9B7I - chains a and b of the 6 polymer chains in the assembly; structure by X-ray diffraction, 2.90 A resolution.

Chain a (and b):
Name: Hemagglutinin HA2
From: Influenza A virus
Notes: chain b of this document is another copy of the same molecule, construct and numbering; everything in this record applies to it too
UniProt: A0A5J6UNG5 (A0A5J6UNG5_9INFA); residues 330-510 here correspond to UniProt positions 339-519 (UniProt number = residue number + 9)
Amino-acid sequence (181 residues; numbered 330 to 510; the number before each row is that of its first residue):
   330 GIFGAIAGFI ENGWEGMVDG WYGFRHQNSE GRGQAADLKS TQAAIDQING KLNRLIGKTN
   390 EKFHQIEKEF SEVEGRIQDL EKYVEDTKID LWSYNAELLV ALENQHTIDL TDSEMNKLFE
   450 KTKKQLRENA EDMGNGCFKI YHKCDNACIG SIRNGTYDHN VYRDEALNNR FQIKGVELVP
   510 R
Not modelled in the structure: 502-510 (chain b: 501-510)
Construct notes: conflict Val508 (Lys517 in A0A5J6UNG5), Pro509 (Ser518 in A0A5J6UNG5), Arg510 (Gly519 in A0A5J6UNG5)
Disulfides: Cys473-Cys477
Glycans and other covalent adducts: N-acetylglucosamine (NAG) linked to Asn483

How chain a and chain b interact:
Pairs across the interface (46; chain a residue first):
  Ile331(a) with Ile331(b), hydrophobic
  Phe332(a) with Ile331(b), hydrophobic; Phe332(b), hydrophobic
  Lys391(a) with Asp415(b), salt bridge; Asp419(b), salt bridge
  His393(a) with Asp408(b), salt bridge
  Gln394(a) with Tyr412(b)
  Ile395(a) with Asp408(b); Leu409(b), hydrophobic; Tyr412(b), hydrophobic
  Lys397(a) with Tyr412(b), hydrogen bond
  Glu403(a) with Arg405(b), salt bridge
  Ile406(a) with Arg405(b); Ile406(b), hydrophobic
  Leu409(a) with Leu409(b), hydrophobic
  Glu410(a) with Arg405(b), salt bridge; Leu409(b)
  Val413(a) with Val413(b), hydrophobic
  Glu414(a) with Tyr412(b), hydrogen bond
  Lys417(a) with Tyr412(b), hydrogen bond; Thr416(b)
  Leu420(a) with Leu420(b), hydrophobic
  Trp421(a) with Leu420(b); Tyr423(b), hydrophobic
  Asn424(a) with Leu420(b); Tyr423(b); Asn424(b)
  Leu428(a) with Tyr423(b)
  Leu431(a) with Leu431(b), hydrophobic
  His435(a) with Gln434(b)
  Ser442(a) with Ile331(b), hydrogen bond (side chain-backbone)
  Lys446(a) with Gly330(b), hydrogen bond (side chain-backbone); Ile331(b); Gly333(b)
  Lys453(a) with Asp461(b); Met462(b); Gly463(b)
  Arg456(a) with Glu460(b), salt bridge; Asp461(b); Met462(b); Lys468(b); Tyr470(b), hydrogen bond
  Glu457(a) with Glu460(b); Arg499(b), salt bridge
  Arg492(a) with Glu460(b), salt bridge
  Leu496(a) with Phe500(b), hydrophobic
Also at the interface, not in a pair above, chain a (31 interface residues in all): Arg383, Asn389, Leu427, Phe500
Also at the interface, not in a pair above, chain b (28 interface residues in all): Leu427, Ala430

Summary:
31 residues of chain a and 28 residues of chain b are in contact, with 6 hydrogen bonds and 8 salt bridges.
Among the polar pairs are Lys391(a)-Asp415(b), Lys391(a)-Asp419(b) and His393(a)-Asp408(b). Covalently linked
N-acetylglucosamine: at Asn483(a).
Both chains are Hemagglutinin HA2 (Influenza A virus). Entry 9B7I (Crystal structure of the H3 hemagglutinin
COBRA J4) was determined by X-ray diffraction (same publication as 9DN2, 9DO2, 9B7G and 9B7H).
